PDB entry 5CDD | X-ray diffraction, 2.70 A resolution | chains A and C of the 3 polymer chains in the assembly

== Chain A ==
Protein: Structural polyprotein, VP1
Organism: Israeli acute paralysis virus
UniProtKB: B3TZF1 (B3TZF1_9VIRU); residues 1-208 here correspond to UniProt positions 701-908 (UniProt number = residue number + 700)
Sequence (208 residues; numbered 1 to 208; the number before each row is that of its first residue):
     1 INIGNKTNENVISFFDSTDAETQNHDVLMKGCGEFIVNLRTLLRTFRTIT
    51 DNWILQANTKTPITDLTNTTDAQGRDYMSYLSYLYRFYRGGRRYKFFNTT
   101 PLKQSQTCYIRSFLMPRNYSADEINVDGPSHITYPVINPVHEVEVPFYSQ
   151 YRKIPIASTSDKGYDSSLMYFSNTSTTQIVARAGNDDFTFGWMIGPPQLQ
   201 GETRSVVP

== Chain C ==
Protein: Structural polyprotein, VP2
Organism: Israeli acute paralysis virus
UniProtKB: D1FK67 (D1FK67_9VIRU); residues 59-258 here correspond to UniProt positions 71-270 (UniProt number = residue number + 12)
Sequence (200 residues; numbered 59 to 258; the number before each row is that of its first residue):
    59 DTHSIIQFLQRPVLIDNIEIIAGTTADAAKPLSRYVLDQQNSQKYVRSWT
   109 LPSTVLKAGGKAQKLANFKYLRCDVQVKLVLNANPFVAGRMYLAYSPYDD
   159 KVDTARSVLQTSRAGVTGYPGVELDFQLDNSVEMTIPYASFQEAYDLVTG
   209 TEDFVQLYLFPITPVLGPKSESESSKVDISVYMWLSNISLVIPTYRMNPD
Differences from the reference sequence: conflict Ala87 (Asn99 in D1FK67)

== How chain A and chain C interact ==
Contacting residue pairs - 57 pairs, chain A then chain C:
  Ile1(A) with Tyr150(C); Gly176(C), hydrogen bond (backbone-backbone); Tyr177(C); Pro178(C), hydrophobic; Gly179(C), hydrogen bond (backbone-backbone)
  Asn2(A) with Gly179(C)
  Ile3(A) with Tyr153(C), hydrophobic; Gly179(C), hydrogen bond (backbone-backbone); Met192(C), hydrophobic
  Gly4(A) with Gly179(C); Val180(C); Glu191(C)
  Asn5(A) with Val180(C); Glu181(C), hydrogen bond (side chain-backbone)
  Asp71(A) with Arg164(C), hydrogen bond (backbone-side chain)
  Ser82(A) with Arg164(C), hydrogen bond
  Tyr83(A) with Arg164(C)
  Arg86(A) with Ser154(C), hydrogen bond; Pro155(C), hydrogen bond (side chain-backbone); Asp157(C), salt bridge; Val160(C); Arg164(C), hydrogen bond (side chain-backbone); Tyr177(C), hydrogen bond
  Phe87(A) with Tyr156(C), hydrophobic; Ala197(C); Phe199(C), hydrophobic
  Tyr151(A) with Phe199(C); Gln200(C), hydrogen bond
  Arg152(A) with Glu201(C), salt bridge
  Lys153(A) with Ser198(C), hydrogen bond (side chain-backbone); Phe199(C)
  Pro155(A) with Phe199(C), hydrophobic
  Ile156(A) with Val160(C); Arg164(C)
  Ala157(A) with Val160(C); Asp161(C), hydrogen bond (backbone-backbone); Arg164(C)
  Ser158(A) with Lys159(C)
  Thr159(A) with Lys159(C), hydrogen bond (backbone-backbone); Val160(C)
  Trp192(A) with Tyr153(C), hydrogen bond; Pro155(C); Pro195(C); Tyr196(C); Ala197(C), hydrophobic
  Met193(A) with Pro178(C)
  Ile194(A) with Gly176(C); Tyr177(C), hydrophobic
  Gly195(A) with Gly173(C); Gly176(C); Tyr177(C)
  Pro196(A) with Thr169(C), hydrogen bond (backbone-side chain); Gly173(C)
  Pro197(A) with Thr169(C)
  Gln198(A) with Tyr93(C); Val94(C); Ser170(C)
Interface residues without a listed pair, chain A (27 interface residues in all): Ser160, Tyr164
Interface residues without a listed pair, chain C (34 interface residues in all): Ala163, Gln168, Thr175, Thr193

== Overview ==
27 residues of chain A face 34 of chain C across their interface, with 16 hydrogen bonds and 2 salt bridges.
Polar contacts include Arg86(A)-Asp157(C), Arg152(A)-Glu201(C) and Asn5(A)-Glu181(C).
Here chain A is Structural polyprotein, VP1 and chain C is Structural polyprotein, VP2, both from Israeli
acute paralysis virus. Entry 5CDD (Crystal Structure of Israel acute Paralysis Virus Pentamer) was determined
by X-ray diffraction together with 5CDC, 5J96 and 5J98 from the same study.
